Entry 4YK6 (X-ray diffraction, 1.70 A resolution); this record covers chains B and A.

[Chain B]
Protein: APC membrane recruitment protein 1
UniProtKB: Q5JTC6 (AMER1_HUMAN); residues 365-375 here = UniProt positions 365-375
Amino-acid sequence (11 residues; each row starts with the number of its first residue):
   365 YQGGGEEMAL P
Reported in the primary citation:
  - mutagenesis - E370DEL/E371DEL/M372DEL/A373DEL: abolished binding to Adenomatous polyposis coli protein (chain A)

[Chain A]
Protein: Adenomatous polyposis coli protein
Source organism: Homo sapiens
Notes: fragment: arm domain
UniProtKB: P25054 (APC_HUMAN); numbering as in UniProt (aligned over 407-751)
Amino-acid sequence (354 residues; numbered 398 to 751; the number before each row is that of its first residue):
   398 MGHHHHHHML HLLEQIRAYC ETCWEWQEAH EPGMDQDKNP MPAPVEHQIC PAVCVLMKLS
   458 FDEEHRHAMN ELGGLQAIAE LLQVDCEMYG LTNDHYSITL RRYAGMALTN LTFGDVANKA
   518 TLCSMKGCMR ALVAQLKSES EDLQQVIASV LRNLSWRADV NSKKTLREVG SVKALMECAL
   578 EVKKESTLKS VLSALWNLSA HCTENKADIC AVDGALAFLV GTLTYRSQTN TLAIIESGGG
   638 ILRNVSSLIA TNEDHRQILR ENNCLQTLLQ HLKSHSLTIV SNACGTLWNL SARNPKDQEA
   698 LWDMGAVSML KNLIHSKHKM IAMGSAAALR NLMANRPAKY KDANIMSPGS SLPS
Disordered / not traced: 398-402, 742-751
Construct notes: expression tag (398-406)
UniProt features mapped onto this chain:
  - modified residue (Phosphoserine): Ser744, Ser748
  - natural variant: Arg414 (R414C: In FAP1), Ser722 (S722G: In FAP1)
  - mutagenesis: Lys516 (K516E: Impairs interaction with KHDRBS1), Arg549 (R549E: Impairs interaction with KHDRBS1)
Reported in the primary citation:
  - mutagenesis - M717K: abolished binding to Amer1-A3
  - mutagenesis - N507K, K516E, R549E, N550K: unchanged binding to Amer1-A3
  - mutagenesis - K516E/M717K: decreased binding to FL Amer1
  - mutagenesis - K516E, M717K: unchanged binding to FL Amer1/WTX

[Interface between chain B and chain A]
Residue-residue contacts (41):
  Tyr365(B) with Trp593(A), hydrogen bond (backbone-side chain); Ala597(A); Asn641(A), hydrogen bond (backbone-side chain)
  Gln366(B) with Ser552(A); Trp553(A); Arg554(A), hydrogen bond (side chain-backbone); Asn594(A); Ala597(A); His598(A), hydrogen bond
  Gly367(B) with Trp593(A); Asn594(A)
  Gly368(B) with Arg549(A), hydrogen bond (backbone-side chain); Ser590(A); Trp593(A); Asn594(A), hydrogen bond (backbone-side chain)
  Gly369(B) with Arg549(A), hydrogen bond (backbone-side chain); Trp553(A); Asn594(A), hydrogen bond (backbone-side chain)
  Glu370(B) with Thr509(A); Phe510(A); Gly511(A), hydrogen bond (side chain-backbone); Lys516(A), salt bridge; Arg549(A); Asn550(A); Trp553(A)
  Glu371(B) with Thr506(A); Phe510(A); Arg549(A), salt bridge; Asn550(A), hydrogen bond (backbone-side chain); Lys586(A), salt bridge
  Met372(B) with Phe458(A); Arg463(A); Thr506(A); Asn507(A); Phe510(A)
  Ala373(B) with Phe458(A); Met503(A); Thr506(A); Asn507(A), hydrogen bond (backbone-side chain)
  Leu374(B) with Met503(A); Gln542(A)
Also at the interface, not in a pair above, chain B (11 interface residues in all): Pro375
Also at the interface, not in a pair above, chain A (27 interface residues in all): Ser457, Ala555, Ser583, Thr675, Asn679
Interface features reported in the paper:
  - pairs named by the authors: Glu370(B)-Lys516(A), Phe458(A)-Met372(B) (hydrophobic contact), Asn507(A)-Ala373(B) (hydrogen bond), Phe510(A)-Met372(B) (hydrophobic contact), Gly511(A)-Glu370(B) (hydrogen bond), Trp553(A)-Gly369(B) (hydrophobic contact)
  - interface residues, chain B: Ala373(B)
  - interface residues, chain A: Arg549(A), Asn550(A), Asn594(A), Asn641(A)
  - hot spots on chain A (mutagenesis) - N507K, F510K, R549A, N550K, N594K: decreased binding to APC membrane recruitment protein 1 (chain B)
  - hot spots on chain A (mutagenesis) - N507K, R549E: abolished binding to APC membrane recruitment protein 1 (chain B)

[Summary]
Chain B and chain A form an interface of 11 and 27 residues respectively, with 11 hydrogen bonds and 3 salt
bridges. Polar contacts include Glu370(B)-Lys516(A), Glu371(B)-Arg549(A) and Glu371(B)-Lys586(A). The paper
describes a contact between Glu370(B) and Lys516(A); hydrophobic contacts between Phe458(A) and Met372(B),
Phe510(A) and Met372(B) and Trp553(A) and Gly369(B); hydrogen bonds between Asn507(A) and Ala373(B) and
Gly511(A) and Glu370(B). The paper reports that N507K, F510K and R549A of chain A, among others, reduce
binding to APC membrane recruitment protein 1 (chain B); interface residues Ala373(B) and Arg549(A) among
others; 10 substitutions were tested in all.
Here chain B is APC membrane recruitment protein 1 and chain A is Adenomatous polyposis coli protein (Homo
sapiens). Entry 4YK6 (Crystal structure of APC-ARM in complexed with Amer1-A4) was determined by X-ray
diffraction together with 4YJE and 4YJL from the same study.
